2JDM - chains B and C of the 4 polymer chains in the assembly; structure by X-ray diffraction, 1.70 A resolution.

# Chain B (and C)
Molecule: Fucose-binding lectin pa-iil
Source organism: Pseudomonas aeruginosa
Notes: chain C of this document is another copy of the same molecule, construct and numbering; everything in this record applies to it too
UniProt: Q9HYN5 (Q9HYN5_PSEAE); residues 0-114 here correspond to UniProt positions 1-115 (UniProt number = residue number + 1)
Chain sequence (115 residues; each row starts with the number of its first residue; numbering starts at 0):
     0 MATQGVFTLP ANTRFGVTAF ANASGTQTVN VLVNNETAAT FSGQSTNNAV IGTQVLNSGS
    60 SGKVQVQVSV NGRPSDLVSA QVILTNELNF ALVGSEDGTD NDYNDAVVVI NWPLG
Unresolved in the structure: 0
Differences from the reference sequence: engineered mutation Ala22 (Ser23 in Q9HYN5)
Ion coordination: Ca2+ site 1: Asn21, Asp101, Asn103, Asp104 (together with methyl alpha-L-fucopyranoside) (shared with 1 residue of chain A); Ca2+ site 2: Glu95, Asp99, Asp101, Asp104 (together with methyl alpha-L-fucopyranoside); Ca2+ site 3: Gly114 (together with alpha-L-fucopyranose) (shared with 4 residues of chain A)
Small-molecule neighbours: methyl alpha-L-fucopyranoside (MFU): Asn21, Ala22, Ser23, Thr45, Glu95, Asp96, Gly97, Asp99, Asp101, Asn103, Asp104
What the authors report for this chain:
  - binding site for methyl alpha-L-fucopyranoside: Ser23, Thr45, Asp99, Gly114
  - mutagenesis - S22A (Kd 3.96muM): decreased binding to methyl alpha-L-fucopyranoside

# Interface between chain B and chain C
Pairs across the interface (17):
  Ala1(B) - Thr84(C)
  Thr2(B) - Thr84(C)  hydrogen bond (backbone-side chain)
  Val5(B) - Asn85(C)
  Phe6(B) - Asn85(C)
  Thr7(B) - Asn85(C)  hydrogen bond
  Ala79(B) - Ile82(C)
  Gln80(B) - Gln80(C)
  Gln80(B) - Val81(C)
  Gln80(B) - Ile82(C)  hydrogen bond (backbone-backbone)
  Val81(B) - Gln80(C)
  Ile82(B) - Ala79(C)
  Ile82(B) - Gln80(C)  hydrogen bond (backbone-backbone)
  Thr84(B) - Ala1(C)
  Thr84(B) - Thr2(C)  hydrogen bond (side chain-backbone)
  Asn85(B) - Val5(C)
  Asn85(B) - Phe6(C)
  Asn85(B) - Thr7(C)  hydrogen bond
Other interface residues (no listed pair), chain B (13 interface residues in all): Gln3, Leu83
Other interface residues (no listed pair), chain C (13 interface residues in all): Gln3, Leu83

# Overview
The chain B/chain C interface involves 13 residues from each chain, with 6 hydrogen bonds. Polar pairs include
Thr2(B)-Thr84(C), Thr7(B)-Asn85(C) and Gln80(B)-Ile82(C). Bound to chain B: methyl alpha-L-fucopyranoside.
From the paper: a binding site for methyl alpha-L-fucopyranoside at Ser23(B), Thr45(B) and Asp99(B) among
others; S22A of chain B reduces binding to methyl alpha-L-fucopyranoside.
Chain B and chain C are both Fucose-binding lectin pa-iil (Pseudomonas aeruginosa); the structure, Mutant
(S22A) of Pseudomonas aeruginosa lectin II (PA-IIL) complexed with methyl-a-L-fucopyranoside, was determined
by X-ray diffraction together with 2JDN, 2JDP, 2JDU and 2JDY from the same study.
